PDB entry 8DVI | electron microscopy, 3.20 A resolution | chains B and H of the 9 polymer chains in the assembly

Chain B:
Molecule: DnaB-like replicative helicase
Organism: Escherichia phage T4
Notes: EC 3.6.4.-
UniProt: P04530 (HELIC_BPT4); residue numbers follow UniProt; this construct covers 1-475
Chain sequence (475 residues; numbered 1 to 475; the number before each row is that of its first residue):
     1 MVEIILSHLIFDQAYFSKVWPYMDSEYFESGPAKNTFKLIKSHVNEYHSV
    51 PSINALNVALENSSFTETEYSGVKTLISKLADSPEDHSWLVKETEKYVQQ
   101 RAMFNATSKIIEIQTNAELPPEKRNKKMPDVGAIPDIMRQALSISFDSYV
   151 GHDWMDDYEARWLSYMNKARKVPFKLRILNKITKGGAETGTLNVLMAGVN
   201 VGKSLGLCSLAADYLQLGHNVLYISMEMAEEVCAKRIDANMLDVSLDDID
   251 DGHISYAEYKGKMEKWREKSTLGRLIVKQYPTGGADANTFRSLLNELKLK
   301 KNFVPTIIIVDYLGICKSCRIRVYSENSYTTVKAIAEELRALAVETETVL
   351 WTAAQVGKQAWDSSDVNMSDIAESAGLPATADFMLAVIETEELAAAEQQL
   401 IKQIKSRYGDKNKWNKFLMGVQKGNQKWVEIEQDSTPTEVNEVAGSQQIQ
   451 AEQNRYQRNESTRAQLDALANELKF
Unresolved in the structure: 433-475
Metal / ion sites: Mg2+: Ser204, Glu227 (together with ATP-gamma-S)
Ligand contacts:
  - ATP-gamma-S (AGS; phosphothiophosphoric acid-adenylate ester), molecule 1: Gly198, Val199, Asn200, Val201, Gly202, Lys203, Ser204, Leu205, Glu227, Arg236, Leu246, Asp247, Tyr312, Gln355, Lys423, Gln426
  - ATP-gamma-S (AGS), molecule 2: Pro378, Ala379, Lys405, Ser406, Arg407, Tyr408, Gly409, Asp410
Curated features (UniProtKB/Swiss-Prot):
  - region: Tyr456 to Phe475 (Interaction with the helicase assembly factor)
  - binding site (ATP): Ala197 to Ser204

Chain H:
Molecule: DNA primase
Organism: Escherichia phage T4
Notes: EC 2.7.7.-
UniProt: P04520 (PRIM_BPT4); residues 1-342 here = UniProt positions 1-342
Chain sequence (342 residues; row label = number of the first residue in the row):
     1 MSSIPWIDNEFAYRALAHLPKFTQVNNSSTFKLRFRCPVCGDSKTDQNKA
    51 RGWYYGDNNEGNIHCYNCNYHAPIGIYLKEFEPDLYREYIFEIRKEKGKS
   101 RPIEKPKELPKQPEKKIIKSLPSCVRLDKLAEDHPIIKYVKARCIPKDKW
   151 KYLWFTTEWPKLVNSIAPGTYKKEISEPRLVIPIYNANGKAESFQGRALK
   201 KDAPQKYITIEAYPEATKIYGVERVKDGDVYVLEGPIDSLFIENGIAITG
   251 GQLDLEVVPFKDRRVWVLDNEPRHPDTIKRMTKLVDAGERVMFWDKSPWK
   301 SKDVNDMIRKEGATPEQIMEYMKNNIAQGLMAKMRLSKYAKI
Unresolved in the structure: 1-2, 98-114, 342
Curated features (UniProtKB/Swiss-Prot):
  - binding site (Zn(2+)): Cys37, Cys40, Cys65, Cys68
From the paper describing this entry:
  - catalytic residues: Glu234 (proposed by the authors, not directly observed)

How chain B and chain H interact:
Contacting residue pairs (11; chain B residue first):
  Phe65(B) - Asn59(H)
  Thr66(B) - Asn59(H)  hydrogen bond (backbone-side chain)
  Glu67(B) - Pro5(H)
  Glu67(B) - Trp6(H)
  Phe104(B) - Leu330(H)  hydrophobic
  Phe104(B) - Lys333(H)
  Ser108(B) - Leu330(H)
  Ser108(B) - Lys333(H)  hydrogen bond
  Ile111(B) - Met334(H)  hydrophobic
  Thr115(B) - Ser337(H)  hydrogen bond
  Glu118(B) - Lys338(H)
Interface residues without a listed pair, chain B (9 interface residues in all): Thr107

In short:
Chain B and chain H form an interface of 9 and 8 residues respectively, with 3 hydrogen bonds. Among the polar
pairs are Thr66(B)-Asn59(H), Ser108(B)-Lys333(H) and Thr115(B)-Ser337(H). Bound to chain B: ATP-gamma-S.
Curated annotation (UniProt) lists 8 ATP-binding residues on chain B; 4 Zn2+-binding residues on chain H. From
the paper: the catalytic residue Glu234(H).
Chain B is DnaB-like replicative helicase and chain H is DNA primase, both from Escherichia phage T4; the
structure, T4 bacteriophage primosome with single strand DNA, State 2, was determined by electron microscopy
together with 8DTP, 8DUE, 8DVF, 8DW6, 8DWJ, 8G0Z and 8GAO from the same study.
